Entry 8IY8 (X-ray diffraction, 1.50 A resolution); this record covers chain A.

Chain A:
Protein: Feruloyl esterase
Source organism: Aspergillus sydowii
Reference sequence: A0A1L9T9J3 (A0A1L9T9J3_9EURO); residues 1-275 here correspond to UniProt positions 19-293 (UniProt number = residue number + 18)
Sequence (281 residues; each row starts with the number of its first residue; numbers below 1 keep their minus sign (His-5 is residue -5)):
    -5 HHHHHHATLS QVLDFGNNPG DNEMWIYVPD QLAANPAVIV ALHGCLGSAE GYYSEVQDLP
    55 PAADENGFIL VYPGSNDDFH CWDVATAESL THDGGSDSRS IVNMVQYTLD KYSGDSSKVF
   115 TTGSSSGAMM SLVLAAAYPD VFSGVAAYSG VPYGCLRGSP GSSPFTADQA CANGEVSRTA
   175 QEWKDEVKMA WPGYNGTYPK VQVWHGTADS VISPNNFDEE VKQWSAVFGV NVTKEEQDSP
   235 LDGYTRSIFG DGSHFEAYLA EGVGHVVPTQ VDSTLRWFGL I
Disordered / not traced: -5 to -3
Differences from the reference sequence: expression tag (-5 to 0)
Disulfide bonds: Cys39-Cys75, Cys149-Cys165
Covalent attachments: N-acetylglucosamine (NAG) linked to Asn189

Summary:
N-acetylglucosamine is covalently linked to Asn189.
Chain A is Feruloyl esterase (Aspergillus sydowii); the structure, Structure insight into substrate
recognition and catalysis by feruloyl esterase from Aspergillus sydowii, was determined by X-ray diffraction,
deposited together with 8IYB and 8IYC.
